9FI8 - chains HD and hR of the 28 polymer chains in the assembly; structure by electron microscopy, 3.60 A resolution.

Chain HD:
Protein: Ribosomal protein S14, putative
Source organism: Toxoplasma gondii
UniProt: A0A125YWE1 (A0A125YWE1_TOXGM); residues 1-102 here correspond to UniProt positions 10-111 (UniProt number = residue number + 9)
Amino-acid sequence (102 residues; each row starts with the number of its first residue):
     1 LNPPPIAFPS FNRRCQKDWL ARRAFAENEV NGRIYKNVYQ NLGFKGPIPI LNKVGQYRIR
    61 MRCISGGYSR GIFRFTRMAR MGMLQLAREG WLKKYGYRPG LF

Chain hR:
Molecule: Rna19-ssu
Source organism: Toxoplasma gondii
Sequence (27 nucleotides; numbered 6 to 32; the number before each row is that of its first residue):
     6 UAUUGUGUUA GCAUGGUUUC GAGAACA

Interface between chain HD and chain hR:
Contacting residue pairs - 11 pairs, chain HD then chain hR:
  Leu-1(HD) with G21(hR), hydrogen bond to the sugar
  Phe-11(HD) with U9(hR), sugar contact; G10(hR), phosphate contact; U11(hR), phosphate contact
  Arg-14(HD) with G12(hR), hydrogen bond to the base
  Gln-16(HD) with A7(hR), base contact; U8(hR), hydrogen bond to the base
  Trp-19(HD) with A7(hR), phosphate contact
  Gly-67(HD) with G12(hR), base contact
  Tyr-68(HD) with G12(hR), base contact
  Arg-88(HD) with U23(hR), salt bridge to the phosphate
Other interface residues (no listed pair), chain HD (12 interface residues in all): Ser-10, Leu-20, Met-81, Leu-84
Other interface residues (no listed pair), chain hR (11 interface residues in all): U6, U22, U24

In short:
12 residues of chain HD face 11 of chain hR across their interface; the contacts include 3 hydrogen bonds and
1 salt bridge. Polar contacts include Arg-14(HD)/G12(hR), Gln-16(HD)/U8(hR) and Leu-1(HD)/G21(hR).
Here chain HD is Ribosomal protein S14, putative and chain hR is Rna19-ssu, both from Toxoplasma gondii. Entry
9FI8 (SSU(head) structure derived from the SSU sample of the mitoribosome from T. gondii) was determined by
electron microscopy (same publication as 9FIA).
